9LUB - chains C and F of the 7 polymer chains in the assembly; structure by electron microscopy, 3.30 A resolution.

== Chain C ==
Molecule: Flagellar motor protein MotA
Source organism: Paenibacillus sp. TCA20
UniProt: A0A069DFV9 (A0A069DFV9_9BACL); numbering as in UniProt (aligned over 1-264)
Chain sequence (264 residues; row label = number of the first residue in the row):
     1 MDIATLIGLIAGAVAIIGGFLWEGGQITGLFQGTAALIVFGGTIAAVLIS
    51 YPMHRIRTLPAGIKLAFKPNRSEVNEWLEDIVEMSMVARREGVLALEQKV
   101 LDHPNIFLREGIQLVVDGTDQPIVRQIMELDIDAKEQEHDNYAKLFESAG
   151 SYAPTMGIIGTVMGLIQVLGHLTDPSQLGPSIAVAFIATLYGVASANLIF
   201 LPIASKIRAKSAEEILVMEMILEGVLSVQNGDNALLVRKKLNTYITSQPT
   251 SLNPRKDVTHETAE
Not modelled in the structure: 247-264

== Chain F ==
Molecule: Chimeric B subunit of MotA1B1 from Paenibacillus sp. TCA20 and MotAB from E. coli, Motility protein B
Source organism: Paenibacillus sp. TCA20
UniProt: P0AF06 (MOTB_ECOLI); residues 112-307 here correspond to UniProt positions 113-308 (UniProt number = residue number + 1)
Chain sequence (319 residues; each row starts with the number of its first residue; numbers below 1 keep their minus sign (Met-5 is residue -5)):
    -5 MRQRNRRTRNVKSAHSSGSPHDRWMITYADLITLLLIFFVMMYAMSRLDA
    45 SKYEEVTSSLQTTFQSSSGILDGGNGVIDYPSGQNGNSSSEANQPGSSGT
    95 GSDMGQEADGGPLTERESRLRKLRGDLDQLIESDPKLRALRPHLKIDLVQ
   145 EGLRIQIIDSQNRPMFRTGSADVEPYMRDILRAIAPVLNGIPNRISLSGH
   195 TDDFPYASGEKGYSNWELSADRANASRRELMVGGLDSGKVLRVVGMAATM
   245 RLSDRGPDDAVNRRISLLVLNKQAEQAILHENAESQNEPVSALEKPEVAP
   295 QVSVPTMPSAEPRHHHHHH
Not modelled in the structure: -5 to 13, 61-313
Differences from the reference sequence: expression tag (308-313)

== Chain C / chain F interface ==
Pairs across the interface - 13 pairs, chain C then chain F:
  Glu147(C) with His15(F)
  Ser151(C) with Arg17(F), hydrogen bond (backbone-side chain)
  Tyr152(C) with Arg17(F)
  Pro154(C) with Trp18(F), hydrophobic
  Thr155(C) with Arg17(F)
  Ile158(C) with Trp18(F); Tyr22(F), hydrophobic
  Leu165(C) with Leu29(F), hydrophobic
  Leu172(C) with Phe32(F), hydrophobic
  Phe186(C) with Tyr22(F); Ile26(F), hydrophobic
  Thr189(C) with Tyr22(F)
  Val193(C) with Trp18(F), hydrophobic
Other interface residues (no listed pair), chain C (14 interface residues in all): Val162, Leu169, Leu201
Other interface residues (no listed pair), chain F (9 interface residues in all): Leu25, Phe33

== Summary ==
The interface between chain C and chain F involves 14 residues on one side and 9 on the other; the contacts
include 1 hydrogen bond. Its one hydrogen-bonded contact is Ser151(C)-Arg17(F).
Here chain C is Flagellar motor protein MotA and chain F is Chimeric B subunit of MotA1B1 from Paenibacillus
sp. TCA20 and MotAB from E. coli, Motility protein B, both from Paenibacillus sp. TCA20. Entry 9LUB (The
chimeric flagellar motor complex between MotA1B1 from Paenibacillus sp. TCA20 and MotAB from E.coli, state
...) was determined by electron microscopy, deposited together with 9LU9 and 9LUC.
